1YRT - chains A and B; structure by X-ray diffraction, 2.10 A resolution.

# Chain A
Protein: Bifunctional hemolysin-adenylate cyclase
From: Bordetella pertussis
Notes: EC 4.6.1.1; fragment: Calmodulin-sensitive adenylate cyclase
UniProt: P15318 (CYAA_BORPE); numbering as in UniProt (aligned over 1-364)
Chain sequence (364 residues; numbered 1 to 364; the number before each row is that of its first residue):
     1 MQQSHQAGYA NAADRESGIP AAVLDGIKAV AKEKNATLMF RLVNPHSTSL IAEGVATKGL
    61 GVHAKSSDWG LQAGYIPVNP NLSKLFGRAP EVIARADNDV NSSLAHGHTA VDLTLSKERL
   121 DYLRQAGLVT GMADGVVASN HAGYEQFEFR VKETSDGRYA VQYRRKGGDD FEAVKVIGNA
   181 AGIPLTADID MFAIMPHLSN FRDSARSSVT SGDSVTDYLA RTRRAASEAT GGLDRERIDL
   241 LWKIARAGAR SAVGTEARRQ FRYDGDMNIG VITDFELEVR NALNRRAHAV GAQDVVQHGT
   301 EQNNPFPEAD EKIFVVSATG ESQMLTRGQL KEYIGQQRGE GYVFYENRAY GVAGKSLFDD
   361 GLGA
Not modelled in the structure: 1-6, 226-232
What the authors report for this chain:
  - mutagenesis - W242G, R258A/R259A, N304A: decreased catalytic activity with Calmodulin (chain B)
  - mutagenesis - R206A, F306A: unchanged catalytic activity with Calmodulin (chain B)
  - catalytic residues: His63 (proposed by the authors, not directly observed)

# Chain B
Protein: Calmodulin
From: Homo sapiens
UniProt: P62158 (CALM_HUMAN); residues 75-148 here = UniProt positions 75-148
Chain sequence (74 residues; row label = number of the first residue in the row):
    75 KMKDTDSEEE IREAFRVFDK DGNGYISAAE LRHVMTNLGE KLTDEEVDEM IREADIDGDG
   135 QVNYEEFVQM MTAK
Not modelled in the structure: 75-78, 148

# Interface between chain A and chain B
Residue-residue contacts - 66 pairs, chain A then chain B:
  His197(A) - Asn111(B)  hydrogen bond
  Leu198(A) - Val91(B)  hydrophobic
  Leu198(A) - Val108(B)  hydrophobic
  Leu198(A) - Asn111(B)
  Leu198(A) - Leu112(B)
  Ser199(A) - Asn111(B)
  Phe201(A) - Leu112(B)
  Arg202(A) - Asn111(B)
  Arg202(A) - Leu112(B)
  Arg202(A) - Gly113(B)
  Arg206(A) - Gly113(B)  hydrogen bond (side chain-backbone)
  Ser214(A) - Glu114(B)
  Val215(A) - Glu114(B)  hydrogen bond (backbone-side chain)
  Leu233(A) - Glu123(B)
  Arg235(A) - Glu127(B)  salt bridge
  Arg237(A) - Glu120(B)  salt bridge
  Ile238(A) - Glu123(B)
  Ile238(A) - Met124(B)  hydrophobic
  Ile238(A) - Glu127(B)
  Leu241(A) - Met109(B)
  Leu241(A) - Glu114(B)
  Leu241(A) - Leu116(B)  hydrophobic
  Leu241(A) - Met124(B)  hydrophobic
  Trp242(A) - Phe92(B)  hydrophobic
  Trp242(A) - Leu105(B)  hydrophobic
  Trp242(A) - Met124(B)  hydrogen bond (side chain-backbone)
  Trp242(A) - Ala128(B)  hydrophobic
  Trp242(A) - Met144(B)  hydrophobic
  Ile244(A) - Met109(B)  hydrophobic
  Ile244(A) - Leu112(B)  hydrophobic
  Ala245(A) - Phe92(B)  hydrophobic
  Ala245(A) - Met109(B)  hydrophobic
  Ala245(A) - Leu112(B)  hydrophobic
  Arg246(A) - Met145(B)  hydrogen bond (side chain-backbone)
  Gly248(A) - Leu112(B)
  Ala249(A) - Ala88(B)
  Ala249(A) - Val91(B)  hydrophobic
  Ala249(A) - Phe92(B)  hydrophobic
  Arg250(A) - Asp80(B)  salt bridge
  Val253(A) - Glu87(B)
  Val253(A) - Val91(B)  hydrophobic
  Thr255(A) - Asp80(B)
  Thr255(A) - Glu84(B)
  Arg258(A) - Glu87(B)  salt bridge
  Arg259(A) - Asp80(B)  salt bridge
  Arg259(A) - Glu84(B)  salt bridge
  Arg338(A) - Arg90(B)  hydrogen bond (side chain-backbone)
  Arg338(A) - Asp93(B)  hydrogen bond (side chain-backbone)
  Arg338(A) - Lys94(B)
  Arg338(A) - Gly96(B)
  Gly339(A) - Lys94(B)
  Val343(A) - Val91(B)  hydrophobic
  Arg348(A) - Glu83(B)  salt bridge
  Arg348(A) - Glu84(B)
  Arg348(A) - Glu87(B)  salt bridge
  Phe358(A) - Arg90(B)
  Asp359(A) - Gly96(B)
  Asp360(A) - Arg90(B)  salt bridge
  Asp360(A) - Gly96(B)
  Leu362(A) - Arg86(B)  hydrogen bond (backbone-side chain)
  Leu362(A) - Arg90(B)
  Gly363(A) - Glu82(B)
  Gly363(A) - Arg86(B)
  Gly363(A) - Tyr138(B)
  Ala364(A) - Glu82(B)  hydrogen bond (backbone-side chain)
  Ala364(A) - Tyr138(B)  hydrophobic
Interface residues without a listed pair, chain A (38 interface residues in all): Asp239, Gly341, Tyr345, Glu346
Interface residues without a listed pair, chain B (32 interface residues in all): Asp95, Asn97, Gly98
Interface features reported in the paper:
  - specific contacts: Arg206(A)-Gly113(B) (backbone contact), Arg206(A)-Glu114(B) (water-mediated contact), Trp242(A)-Met124(B) (hydrophobic contact), Trp242(A)-Met144(B) (hydrophobic contact), Trp242(A)-Met145(B) (hydrophobic contact)
  - interface residues, chain A: His197(A), Arg235(A), Arg250(A), Arg258(A), Arg259(A), Val343(A), Glu346(A), Arg348(A), Asp360(A)
  - interface residues, chain B: Glu84(B), Glu87(B), Arg90(B)

# Summary
38 residues of chain A face 32 of chain B across their interface; the contacts include 9 hydrogen bonds and 9
salt bridges. Polar contacts include Arg235(A)-Glu127(B), Arg237(A)-Glu120(B) and Arg250(A)-Asp80(B). The
paper describes a backbone contact between Arg206(A) and Gly113(B); a water-mediated contact between Arg206(A)
and Glu114(B); hydrophobic contacts between Trp242(A) and Met124(B), Trp242(A) and Met144(B) and Trp242(A) and
Met145(B). The paper reports the catalytic residue His63(A); W242G, R258A/R259A and N304A of chain A reduce
catalytic activity with Calmodulin (chain B); 5 substitutions were tested in all.
Here chain A is Bifunctional hemolysin-adenylate cyclase (Bordetella pertussis) and chain B is Calmodulin
(Homo sapiens). Entry 1YRT (Crystal Structure analysis of the adenylyl cyclaes catalytic domain of adenylyl
cyclase toxin of Bordetella pertussis ...) was determined by X-ray diffraction, deposited together with 2COL,
1YRU and 1ZOT.
